PDB entry 3IQZ | X-ray diffraction, 2.10 A resolution | chains A and B of the 6 polymer chains in the assembly

== Chain A (and B) ==
Molecule: F420-dependent methylenetetrahydromethanopterin dehydrogenase
From: Methanopyrus kandleri
Notes: EC 1.5.99.9; chain B of this document is another copy of the same molecule, construct and numbering; everything in this record applies to it too
UniProt: P94951 (MTD_METKA); numbering as in UniProt (aligned over 1-283)
Chain sequence (283 residues; numbered 1 to 283; the number before each row is that of its first residue):
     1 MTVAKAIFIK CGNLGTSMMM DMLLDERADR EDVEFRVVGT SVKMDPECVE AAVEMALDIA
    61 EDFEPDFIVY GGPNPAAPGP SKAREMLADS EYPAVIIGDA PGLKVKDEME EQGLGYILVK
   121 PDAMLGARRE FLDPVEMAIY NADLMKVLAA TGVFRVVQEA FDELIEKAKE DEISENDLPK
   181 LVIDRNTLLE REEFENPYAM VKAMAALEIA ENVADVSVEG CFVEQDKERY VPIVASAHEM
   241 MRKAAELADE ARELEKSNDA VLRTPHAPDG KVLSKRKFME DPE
Not modelled in the structure: 1
Residues lining bound ligands:
  - 5,10-dimethylene tetrahydromethanopterin (H4M), molecule 1: Asn-13, Leu-14, Gly-15, Val-42, Ala-123, Met-124, Leu-125, Ala-127, Arg-128, Arg-129, Glu-130, Met-137, Tyr-140, Asn-141, Leu-144, Cys-221, Phe-222, Tyr-230
  - 5,10-dimethylene tetrahydromethanopterin (H4M), molecule 2: Glu-26, Arg-27, Ala-28

== How chain A and chain B interact ==
Pairs across the interface (15; chain A residue first):
  Glu-253(A) with Lys-202(B), salt bridge
  Lys-256(A) with Asn-196(B); Tyr-198(B)
  Ser-257(A) with Asn-196(B); Leu-254(B); Ser-257(B); Asn-258(B), hydrogen bond (backbone-side chain)
  Asp-259(A) with Asn-196(B); Pro-197(B); Tyr-198(B)
  Val-261(A) with Tyr-198(B)
  Arg-263(A) with Tyr-198(B), hydrogen bond
  Phe-278(A) with Pro-197(B), hydrophobic; Tyr-198(B); Val-201(B), hydrophobic
Also at the interface, not in a pair above, chain A (8 interface residues in all): Asn-258
Also at the interface, not in a pair above, chain B (9 interface residues in all): Glu-250

== In short ==
Chain A and chain B form an interface of 8 and 9 residues respectively, with 2 hydrogen bonds and 1 salt
bridge. Among the polar pairs are Glu-253(A)/Lys-202(B), Ser-257(A)/Asn-258(B) and Arg-263(A)/Tyr-198(B).
Ligands of chain A: 5,10-dimethylene tetrahydromethanopterin.
Chain A and chain B are both F420-dependent methylenetetrahydromethanopterin dehydrogenase (Methanopyrus
kandleri); the structure, Structure of F420 dependent methylene-tetrahydromethanopterin dehydrogenase in
complex with methylene-tetrahydromethanopterin, was determined by X-ray diffraction together with 3IQE and
3IQF from the same study.
